9KEP - chains B and D of the 3 polymer chains in the assembly; structure by X-ray diffraction, 2.89 A resolution.

Chain B:
Molecule: Rabv-G-phd-fd
From: Rabies virus CVS-11
Amino-acid sequence (243 residues; numbered 28 to 276; 6 numbers in that range are skipped by the numbering (no residue carries them; nothing is unmodelled there); the number before each row is that of its first residue):
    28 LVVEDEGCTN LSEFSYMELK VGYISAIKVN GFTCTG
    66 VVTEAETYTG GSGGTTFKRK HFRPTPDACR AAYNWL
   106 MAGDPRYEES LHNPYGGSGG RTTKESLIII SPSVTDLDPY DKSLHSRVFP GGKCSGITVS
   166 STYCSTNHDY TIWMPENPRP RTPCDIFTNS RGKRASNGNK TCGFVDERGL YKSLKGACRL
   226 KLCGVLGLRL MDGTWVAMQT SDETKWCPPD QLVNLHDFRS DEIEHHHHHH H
Unresolved in the structure: 28-29, 38-40, 47-51, 66-85, 106-132, 162-164, 184-185, 246-248, 253-276
Cystine bridges: Cys-35/Cys-207, Cys-61/Cys-94, Cys-159/Cys-169, Cys-189/Cys-228, Cys-223/Cys-252

Chain D:
Molecule: NM57-scFv heavy chain
From: Homo sapiens
Notes: antibody fragment or engineered binder
Amino-acid sequence (127 residues; row label = number of the first residue in the row):
     1 QVQLVQSGAE VKKPGSSVKV SCKASGGTFN RYTVNWVRQA PGQGLEWMGG IIPIFGTANY
    61 AQRFQGRLTI TADESTSTAY MELSSLRSDD TAVYFCAREN LDNSGTYYYF SGWFDPWGQG
   121 TLVTVSS
Unresolved in the structure: 1, 127
Cystine bridges: Cys-22/Cys-96

Interface between chain B and chain D:
Contacting residue pairs (24):
  Met-44(B) with Ile-52(D), hydrophobic; Phe-55(D), hydrophobic; Thr-57(D)
  Arg-186(B) with Tyr-108(D)
  Pro-188(B) with Gly-105(D)
  Cys-189(B) with Arg-31(D), hydrogen bond (backbone-side chain); Gly-105(D), hydrogen bond (backbone-backbone); Tyr-107(D); Tyr-108(D), hydrophobic; Tyr-109(D)
  Asp-190(B) with Asn-103(D); Ser-104(D); Gly-105(D)
  Phe-192(B) with Phe-55(D)
  Thr-193(B) with Phe-55(D)
  Asn-194(B) with Ile-54(D); Phe-55(D)
  Cys-228(B) with Tyr-108(D); Tyr-109(D), hydrogen bond (backbone-backbone)
  Gly-229(B) with Tyr-108(D); Phe-110(D)
  Val-230(B) with Asn-59(D)
  Leu-231(B) with Asn-59(D), hydrogen bond (backbone-side chain)
  Ala-242(B) with Thr-57(D)
Interface residues without a listed pair, chain B (14 interface residues in all): Thr-187
Interface residues without a listed pair, chain D (14 interface residues in all): Thr-106

In short:
The chain B/chain D interface involves 14 residues from each chain; the contacts include 4 hydrogen bonds.
Among the polar pairs are Cys-189(B)/Arg-31(D), Leu-231(B)/Asn-59(D) and Cys-189(B)/Gly-105(D).
Here chain B is Rabv-G-phd-fd (Rabies virus CVS-11) and chain D is NM57-scFv heavy chain (Homo sapiens). Entry
9KEP (RABV-G-PHD-FD/NM57-scFv) was determined by X-ray diffraction together with 9KEF and 9KFB from the same
study.
